PDB entry 7NJV | electron microscopy, 2.90 A resolution | chains a and b of the 12 polymer chains in the assembly

Chain a:
Name: ATP synthase subunit a
Organism: Mycolicibacterium smegmatis (strain ATCC 700084 / mc(2)155)
UniProtKB: A0R206 (A0R206_MYCS2); residues 1-252 here = UniProt positions 1-252
Chain sequence (252 residues; each row starts with the number of its first residue):
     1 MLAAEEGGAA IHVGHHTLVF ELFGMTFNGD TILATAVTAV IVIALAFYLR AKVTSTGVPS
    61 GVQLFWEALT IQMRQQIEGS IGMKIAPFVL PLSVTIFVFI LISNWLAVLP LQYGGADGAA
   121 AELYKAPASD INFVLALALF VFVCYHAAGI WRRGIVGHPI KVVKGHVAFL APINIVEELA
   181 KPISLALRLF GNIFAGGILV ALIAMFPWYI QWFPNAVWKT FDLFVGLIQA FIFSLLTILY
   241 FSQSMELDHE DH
Disordered / not traced: 1-9, 248-252
Small-molecule neighbours: Bedaquiline (BQ1): Leu170, Pro172, Ile173, Val176
From the paper describing this entry:
  - catalytic residues: His12, His15, His16, Asp30, Asn104, Gln112, Asp117, Glu122, Lys125, His146, Arg153, Lys161, His166, Asn174, Glu177, Glu178, Lys181, Ser184, Lys219, Asp222, Gln229, Tyr240 (proposed by the authors, not directly observed)

Chain b:
Name: ATP synthase subunit b
Organism: Mycolicibacterium smegmatis (strain ATCC 700084 / mc(2)155)
Notes: engineered mutation(s): C-ter 10His tag
UniProtKB: A0R204 (ATPF_MYCS2); residue numbers follow UniProt; this construct covers 1-170
Chain sequence (180 residues; row label = number of the first residue in the row):
     1 MGEFSATILA ASQAAEEGGG GSNFLIPNGT FFAVLIIFLI VLGVISKWVV PPISKVLAER
    61 EAMLAKTAAD NRKSAEQVAA AQADYEKEMA EARAQASALR DEARAAGRSV VDEKRAQASG
   121 EVAQTLTQAD QQLSAQGDQV RSGLESSVDG LSAKLASRIL GVDVNSGGTQ HHHHHHHHHH
Disordered / not traced: 1-21, 85-180
Construct notes: expression tag (171-180)

Interface between chain a and chain b:
Contacting residue pairs (68; chain a residue first):
  Val13(a) - Phe24(b)  hydrophobic
  Gly14(a) - Phe24(b)
  Met25(a) - Gly29(b)
  Met25(a) - Phe32(b)  hydrophobic
  Thr26(a) - Asn28(b)  hydrogen bond (backbone-side chain)
  Thr26(a) - Gly29(b)  hydrogen bond (backbone-backbone)
  Thr26(a) - Thr30(b)
  Phe27(a) - Asn28(b)
  Phe27(a) - Gly29(b)
  Phe27(a) - Thr30(b)
  Asn28(a) - Asn28(b)  hydrogen bond
  Asn28(a) - Thr30(b)  hydrogen bond (backbone-side chain)
  Thr31(a) - Thr30(b)
  Ile32(a) - Thr30(b)
  Ile32(a) - Ala33(b)  hydrophobic
  Thr35(a) - Val34(b)
  Thr35(a) - Ile37(b)
  Ala39(a) - Ile37(b)  hydrophobic
  Ala39(a) - Val41(b)  hydrophobic
  Val42(a) - Val41(b)  hydrophobic
  Ala46(a) - Val44(b)  hydrophobic
  Ala46(a) - Val49(b)  hydrophobic
  Leu49(a) - Val49(b)  hydrophobic
  Leu49(a) - Ile53(b)  hydrophobic
  Arg50(a) - Trp48(b)
  Val53(a) - Val56(b)  hydrophobic
  Ser55(a) - Glu59(b)  hydrogen bond
  Gln63(a) - Val56(b)
  Gln63(a) - Arg60(b)
  Trp66(a) - Ile45(b)  hydrophobic
  Trp66(a) - Val49(b)  hydrophobic
  Trp66(a) - Ile53(b)  hydrophobic
  Glu67(a) - Ile53(b)
  Glu67(a) - Arg60(b)  salt bridge
  Thr70(a) - Ile53(b)
  Ile71(a) - Leu57(b)  hydrophobic
  Arg74(a) - Leu57(b)
  Leu90(a) - Val50(b)  hydrophobic
  Pro91(a) - Leu42(b)
  Pro91(a) - Ile45(b)
  Pro91(a) - Ser46(b)
  Pro91(a) - Val50(b)  hydrophobic
  Leu92(a) - Leu42(b)  hydrophobic
  Thr95(a) - Phe38(b)
  Thr95(a) - Val41(b)
  Thr95(a) - Leu42(b)
  Thr95(a) - Ile45(b)
  Ile96(a) - Phe38(b)  hydrophobic
  Phe99(a) - Val41(b)  hydrophobic
  Asp130(a) - Thr30(b)
  Ile131(a) - Phe24(b)
  Ile131(a) - Leu25(b)
  Ile131(a) - Ile26(b)
  Asn132(a) - Pro27(b)
  Asn132(a) - Asn28(b)  hydrogen bond (side chain-backbone)
  Asn132(a) - Thr30(b)
  Asn132(a) - Phe31(b)
  Phe133(a) - Val34(b)  hydrophobic
  Leu135(a) - Pro27(b)  hydrophobic
  Ala136(a) - Phe31(b)  hydrophobic
  Ala136(a) - Val34(b)  hydrophobic
  Leu139(a) - Phe31(b)  hydrophobic
  Phe140(a) - Leu35(b)  hydrophobic
  Phe140(a) - Phe38(b)  hydrophobic
  Phe140(a) - Leu39(b)  hydrophobic
  Phe140(a) - Leu42(b)  hydrophobic
  Phe190(a) - Leu25(b)  hydrophobic
  Phe194(a) - Phe24(b)  hydrophobic
Other interface residues (no listed pair), chain a (47 interface residues in all): His16, Ala36, Ile43, Phe47, Thr54, Pro59, Val94, Val98, Leu137
Other interface residues (no listed pair), chain b (30 interface residues in all): Ile40, Ser54

Overview:
47 residues of chain a face 30 of chain b across their interface; the contacts include 6 hydrogen bonds and 1
salt bridge. Polar pairs include Glu67(a)-Arg60(b), Thr26(a)-Asn28(b) and Asn28(a)-Asn28(b). Chain a binds
Bedaquiline. From the paper: catalytic residues His12(a), His15(a) and His16(a) among others.
Chain a is ATP synthase subunit a and chain b is ATP synthase subunit b, both from Mycolicibacterium smegmatis
(strain ATCC 700084 / mc(2)155); the structure, Mycobacterium smegmatis ATP synthase Fo combined class 2, was
determined by electron microscopy, deposited together with 7NJK, 7NJL, 7NJM, 7NJN, 7NJO, 7NJP and 20 further
entries.
